Entry 1G2U (X-ray diffraction, 2.10 A resolution); this record covers chain A.

== Chain A ==
Name: 3-isopropylmalate dehydrogenase
Organism: Thermus thermophilus
Notes: EC 1.1.1.85
Reference sequence: Q5SIY4 (Q5SIY4_THET8); residue numbers follow UniProt; this construct covers 1-345
Chain sequence (345 residues; row label = number of the first residue in the row):
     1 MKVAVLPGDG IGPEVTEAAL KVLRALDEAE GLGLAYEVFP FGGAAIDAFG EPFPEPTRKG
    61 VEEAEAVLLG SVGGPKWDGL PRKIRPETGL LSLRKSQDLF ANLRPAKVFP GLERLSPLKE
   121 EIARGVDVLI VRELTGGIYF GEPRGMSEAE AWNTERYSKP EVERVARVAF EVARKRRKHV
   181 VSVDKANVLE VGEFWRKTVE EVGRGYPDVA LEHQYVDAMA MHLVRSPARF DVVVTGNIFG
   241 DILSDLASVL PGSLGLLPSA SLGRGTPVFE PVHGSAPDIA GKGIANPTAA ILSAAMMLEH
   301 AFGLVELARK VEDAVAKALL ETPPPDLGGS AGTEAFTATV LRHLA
Sequence notes: engineered mutation Val-172 (Ala in Q5SIY4)
UniProt features mapped onto this chain:
  - binding site (NAD(+)): Gly-274 to Asn-286
  - binding site (substrate): Arg-94, Arg-104, Arg-132, Asp-217
  - binding site (Mg(2+)): Asp-217, Asp-241, Asp-245
  - site (Important for catalysis): Tyr-139, Lys-185

== Overview ==
From UniProt: 13 NAD+-binding residues, 4 substrate-binding residues and 3 Mg2+-binding residues.
Chain A is 3-isopropylmalate dehydrogenase (Thermus thermophilus); the structure, The structure of the mutant,
A172V, of 3-isopropylmalate dehydrogenase from thermus thermophilus HB8 : its thermostability ..., was
determined by X-ray diffraction (same publication as 1GC8 and 1GC9).
